PDB entry 3M9S | X-ray diffraction, 4.50 A resolution (low resolution: residue-level contacts below are approximate; hydrogen-bond / salt-bridge calls are withheld) | chains 4 and 5 of the 13 polymer chains in the assembly

# Chain 4
Name: NADH-quinone oxidoreductase subunit 4
From: Thermus thermophilus
Notes: EC 1.6.99.5
Reference sequence: Q56220 (NQO4_THET8); numbering as in UniProt (aligned over 1-409)
Chain sequence (409 residues; row label = number of the first residue in the row):
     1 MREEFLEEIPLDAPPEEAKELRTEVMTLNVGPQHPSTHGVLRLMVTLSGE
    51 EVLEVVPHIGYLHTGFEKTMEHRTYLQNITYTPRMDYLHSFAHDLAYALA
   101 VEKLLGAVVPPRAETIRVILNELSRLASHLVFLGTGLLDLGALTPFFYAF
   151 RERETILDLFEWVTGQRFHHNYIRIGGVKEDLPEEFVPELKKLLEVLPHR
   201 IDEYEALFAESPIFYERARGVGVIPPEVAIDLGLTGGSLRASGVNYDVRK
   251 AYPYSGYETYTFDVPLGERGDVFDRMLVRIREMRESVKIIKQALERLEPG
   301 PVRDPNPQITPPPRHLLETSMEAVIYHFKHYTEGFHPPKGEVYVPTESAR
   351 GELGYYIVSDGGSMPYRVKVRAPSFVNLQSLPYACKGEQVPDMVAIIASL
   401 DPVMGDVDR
Not modelled in the structure: 1-25, 32-38

# Chain 5
Name: NADH-quinone oxidoreductase subunit C
From: Thermus thermophilus
Notes: EC 1.6.99.5
Reference sequence: Q56219 (NQO5_THET8); numbering as in UniProt (aligned over 1-207)
Chain sequence (207 residues; each row starts with the number of its first residue):
     1 MRLERVLEEARAKGYPIEDNGLGNLWVVLPRERFKEEMAHYKAMGFNFLA
    51 DIVGLDYLTYPDPRPERFAVVYELVSLPGWKDGDGSRFFVRVYVPEEDPR
   101 LPTVTDLWGSANFLEREVYDLFGIVFEGHPDLRKILTPEDLEGHPLRKDY
   151 PLGETPTLFREGRYIIPAEFRAALTGKDPGLTFYKGGSRKGYRSLWADLK
   201 KAREVKG
Not modelled in the structure: 197-207

# Chain 4 / chain 5 interface
Pairs across the interface - 127 pairs, chain 4 then chain 5:
  Pro57(4) - Phe113(5)
  His58(4) - Arg133(5)
  Ile59(4) - Ile135(5)
  Gly60(4) - Leu136(5)
  His63(4) - Leu136(5)
  Lys68(4) - Pro145(5)
  Lys68(4) - Leu146(5)
  Lys68(4) - Arg147(5)
  Lys68(4) - Lys148(5)
  Lys68(4) - Tyr150(5)
  Lys68(4) - Leu152(5)
  Thr69(4) - Leu152(5)
  Glu71(4) - Leu146(5)
  Glu71(4) - Lys148(5)
  His72(4) - Arg171(5)
  Arg73(4) - Arg171(5)
  Lys103(4) - Leu22(5)
  Leu104(4) - Leu22(5)
  Leu104(4) - Arg193(5)
  Leu105(4) - Tyr192(5)
  Leu105(4) - Arg193(5)
  Leu105(4) - Ser194(5)
  Gly106(4) - Arg193(5)
  Gly106(4) - Ser194(5)
  Pro226(4) - Trp80(5)
  Glu227(4) - Trp80(5)
  Glu227(4) - Lys81(5)
  Ile230(4) - Asn47(5)
  Ile230(4) - Phe48(5)
  Ile230(4) - Leu77(5)
  Asp231(4) - Leu107(5)
  Asp231(4) - Trp108(5)
  Asp231(4) - Gly109(5)
  Asp231(4) - Ser110(5)
  Leu232(4) - Gly109(5)
  Leu232(4) - Ser110(5)
  Gly233(4) - Phe48(5)
  Gly233(4) - Ser110(5)
  Thr235(4) - Phe48(5)
  Gly243(4) - Trp80(5)
  Val244(4) - Leu77(5)
  Val244(4) - Gly79(5)
  Asn245(4) - Gly79(5)
  Tyr246(4) - Leu77(5)
  Tyr246(4) - Arg87(5)
  Ala251(4) - Pro78(5)
  Tyr252(4) - Val75(5)
  Tyr252(4) - Gly85(5)
  Tyr252(4) - Arg87(5)
  Asn306(4) - Tyr192(5)
  Gln308(4) - Ser188(5)
  Gln308(4) - Tyr192(5)
  Ile309(4) - Tyr192(5)
  Lys329(4) - Arg189(5)
  Thr332(4) - Ala172(5)
  Glu333(4) - Ala172(5)
  Glu333(4) - Leu174(5)
  Glu333(4) - Arg189(5)
  His336(4) - Ser188(5)
  His336(4) - Arg189(5)
  His336(4) - Gly191(5)
  His336(4) - Tyr192(5)
  Pro337(4) - Gly191(5)
  Pro337(4) - Tyr192(5)
  Pro338(4) - Gly191(5)
  Pro338(4) - Tyr192(5)
  Pro338(4) - Arg193(5)
  Lys339(4) - Tyr60(5)
  Lys339(4) - Asp62(5)
  Glu341(4) - Asn20(5)
  Glu341(4) - Trp26(5)
  Glu341(4) - Leu55(5)
  Glu341(4) - Tyr57(5)
  Glu341(4) - Arg91(5)
  Val342(4) - Leu22(5)
  Val342(4) - Asn24(5)
  Tyr343(4) - Asn24(5)
  Tyr343(4) - Glu73(5)
  Tyr343(4) - Arg87(5)
  Tyr343(4) - Phe89(5)
  Pro345(4) - Arg87(5)
  Glu352(4) - Phe48(5)
  Glu352(4) - Ala50(5)
  Glu352(4) - Glu73(5)
  Glu352(4) - Arg87(5)
  Tyr356(4) - Trp26(5)
  Tyr356(4) - Val53(5)
  Tyr356(4) - Val71(5)
  Tyr356(4) - Phe89(5)
  Tyr356(4) - Arg91(5)
  Ser359(4) - Tyr60(5)
  Asp360(4) - Tyr60(5)
  Asp360(4) - Pro61(5)
  Asp360(4) - Thr175(5)
  Asp360(4) - Gly176(5)
  Gly362(4) - Gly176(5)
  Ser363(4) - Ala173(5)
  Ser363(4) - Leu174(5)
  Met364(4) - Ala173(5)
  Met364(4) - Leu174(5)
  Met364(4) - Thr175(5)
  Tyr366(4) - Asp56(5)
  Tyr366(4) - Tyr57(5)
  Tyr366(4) - Leu58(5)
  Tyr366(4) - Thr59(5)
  Tyr366(4) - Tyr60(5)
  Tyr366(4) - Lys148(5)
  Arg367(4) - Val53(5)
  Arg367(4) - Gly54(5)
  Arg367(4) - Phe122(5)
  Arg367(4) - Leu146(5)
  Lys369(4) - Asp51(5)
  Lys369(4) - Val53(5)
  Lys369(4) - Glu117(5)
  Arg371(4) - Ala50(5)
  Arg371(4) - Asp51(5)
  Phe375(4) - Phe113(5)
  Phe375(4) - Glu117(5)
  Phe375(4) - Ile135(5)
  Val376(4) - Leu114(5)
  Gln379(4) - Gly109(5)
  Gln379(4) - Ser110(5)
  Gln379(4) - Asn112(5)
  Gln379(4) - Phe113(5)
  Asp408(4) - Leu136(5)
  Arg409(4) - Glu117(5)
  Arg409(4) - Leu136(5)
Also at the interface, not in a pair above, chain 4 (65 interface residues in all): Val56, Glu67, Leu239, Gly340, Val358, Gly361, Leu378, Val407
Also at the interface, not in a pair above, chain 5 (69 interface residues in all): Lys42, Ile52, Arg64, Ser86, Thr137, Glu154, Lys177, Lys185, Lys190

# Summary
The interface between chain 4 and chain 5 involves 65 residues on one side and 69 on the other.
Here chain 4 is NADH-quinone oxidoreductase subunit 4 and chain 5 is NADH-quinone oxidoreductase subunit C,
both from Thermus thermophilus. Entry 3M9S (Crystal structure of respiratory complex I from Thermus
thermophilus) was determined by X-ray diffraction (same publication as 3M9C).
